PDB entry 6LAB | X-ray diffraction, 3.20 A resolution | chains O and S of the 22 polymer chains in the assembly

== Chain O ==
Molecule: Histone H3.1
Organism: Homo sapiens
UniProt: P68431 (H31_HUMAN); residues 0-135 here correspond to UniProt positions 1-136 (UniProt number = residue number + 1)
Chain sequence (136 residues; each row starts with the number of its first residue; numbering starts at 0):
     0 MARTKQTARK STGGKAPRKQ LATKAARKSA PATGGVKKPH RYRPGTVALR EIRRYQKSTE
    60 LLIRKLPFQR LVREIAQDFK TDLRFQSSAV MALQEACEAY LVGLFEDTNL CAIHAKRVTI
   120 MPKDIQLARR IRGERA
Not modelled in the structure: 0-37
Curated features (UniProtKB/Swiss-Prot):
  - modified residue: Arg2 (Asymmetric dimethylarginine), Thr3 (Phosphothreonine), Lys4 (Allysine), Gln5 (5-glutamyl dopamine), Thr6 (Phosphothreonine), Arg8 (Citrulline), Lys9 (N6,N6,N6-trimethyllysine), Ser10 (ADP-ribosylserine), Thr11 (Phosphothreonine), Lys14 (N6-(2-hydroxyisobutyryl)lysine), Arg17 (Asymmetric dimethylarginine), Lys18 (N6-(2-hydroxyisobutyryl)lysine), Lys23 (N6-(2-hydroxyisobutyryl)lysine), Arg26 (Citrulline), Lys27 (N6,N6,N6-trimethyllysine), Ser28 (ADP-ribosylserine), Lys36 (N6,N6,N6-trimethyllysine), Lys37 (N6-methyllysine), Tyr41 (Phosphotyrosine), Lys56 (N6,N6,N6-trimethyllysine) and 8 more in UniProt
  - lipidation: Lys18 (N6-decanoyllysine)

== Chain S ==
Molecule: 169-nt DNA strand
Organism: other sequences
Sequence (169 nucleotides; each row starts with the number of its first residue; numbers below 1 keep their minus sign (DG-82 is residue -82)):
   -82 GCTTTTTTTT TTCACAATCC CGGTGCCGAG GCCGCTCAAT TGGTCGTAGA CAGCTCTAGC
   -22 ACCGCTTAAA CGCACGTACG GAATCCGTAC GTGCGTTTAA GCGGTGCTAG AGCTGTCTAC
    38 GACCAATTGA GCGGCCTCGG CACCGGGATT GTGAAAAAAA AAAGCTGCA
Bound ions: Ca2+ site 1: DG-52 (shared with 1 residue of chain T); Ca2+ site 2: DG51 (shared with 1 residue of chain T)

== Interface between chain O and chain S ==
Pairs across the interface (28):
  His39(O) with DA-67(S), sugar contact
  Arg40(O) with DG8(S), base contact; DT9(S), hydrogen bond to the base; DG10(S), hydrogen bond to the sugar
  Tyr41(O) with DA-67(S), sugar contact; DA-66(S), sugar contact; DT9(S), sugar contact; DG10(S), hydrogen bond to the phosphate
  Arg42(O) with DT9(S), phosphate contact
  Pro43(O) with DG8(S), phosphate contact; DT9(S), sugar contact
  Gly44(O) with DG8(S), hydrogen bond to the phosphate; DT9(S), hydrogen bond to the phosphate
  Thr45(O) with DT9(S), hydrogen bond to the phosphate
  Val46(O) with DT9(S), hydrogen bond to the phosphate; DG10(S), phosphate contact
  Ala47(O) with DT9(S), hydrogen bond to the phosphate
  Arg49(O) with DA-66(S), hydrogen bond to the phosphate; DT-65(S), salt bridge to the phosphate
  Lys56(O) with DC-64(S), salt bridge to the phosphate
  Arg63(O) with DA17(S), hydrogen bond to the phosphate; DG18(S), salt bridge to the phosphate
  Lys64(O) with DG18(S), hydrogen bond to the phosphate
  Leu65(O) with DG18(S), hydrogen bond to the phosphate
  Pro66(O) with DA17(S), phosphate contact
  Arg69(O) with DA17(S), salt bridge to the phosphate
  Arg83(O) with DA26(S), hydrogen bond to the phosphate; DG27(S), salt bridge to the phosphate
Also at the interface, not in a pair above, chain O (20 interface residues in all): Glu50, Asp81, Thr118
Also at the interface, not in a pair above, chain S (12 interface residues in all): DC7

== In short ==
Chain O and chain S form an interface of 20 and 12 residues respectively, with 13 hydrogen bonds and 5 salt
bridges. Among the polar pairs are Arg40(O)-DT9(S), Arg40(O)-DG10(S) and Tyr41(O)-DG10(S).
Chain O is Histone H3.1 (Homo sapiens) and chain S is a 169-nt DNA strand (other sequences); the structure,
169 bp nucleosome, harboring cohesive DNA termini, assembled with linker histone H1.0, was determined by X-ray
diffraction, deposited together with 7COW, 6LER, 6L9Z and 6LA2.
